2CCG - chains A and B; structure by X-ray diffraction, 2.30 A resolution.

# Chain A (and B)
Protein: Thymidylate kinase
Organism: Staphylococcus aureus
Notes: EC 2.7.4.9; chain B of this document is another copy of the same molecule, construct and numbering; everything in this record applies to it too
UniProt: P65248 (KTHY_STAAM); residue numbers follow UniProt; this construct covers 1-205
Amino-acid sequence (225 residues; row label = number of the first residue in the row; numbers below 1 keep their minus sign (Met-19 is residue -19)):
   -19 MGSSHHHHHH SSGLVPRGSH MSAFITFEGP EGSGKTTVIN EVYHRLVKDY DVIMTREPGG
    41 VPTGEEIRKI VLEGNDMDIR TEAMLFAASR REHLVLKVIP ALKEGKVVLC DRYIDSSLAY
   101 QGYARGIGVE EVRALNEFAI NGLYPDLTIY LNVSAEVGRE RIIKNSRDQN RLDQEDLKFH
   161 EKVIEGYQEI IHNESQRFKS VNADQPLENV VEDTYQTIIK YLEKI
Not modelled in the structure: -19 to 1, 205 (chain B: -19 to 0, 147-151)
Residues lining bound ligands: thymidine-5'-phosphate (TMP): Glu11, Lys15, Arg36, Glu37, Arg48, Phe66, Arg70, Asp91, Arg92, Tyr93, Ser96, Ser97, Tyr100, Gln101
UniProt features mapped onto this chain:
  - binding site (ATP): Gly9 to Thr16
From the paper describing this entry:
  - self-association interface (contacts with another copy of this molecule); pairs are residue here / residue on that copy: Asp58-Arg71 (hydrogen bond), Arg60-Asn121 (hydrogen bond)
  - binding site for thymidine-5'-phosphate: Glu11, Lys15, Arg36, Glu37, Arg48, Phe66, Arg70, Arg92, Ser97, Gln101
  - specificity-determining residues: Arg70, Tyr100
  - catalytic residues: Arg92 (citing earlier work)
  - contacts within the chain: Glu37-Arg70 (salt bridge), Arg70-Asn116
  - conformationally variable residues (domain motion, loop rearrangement): Thr43 to Val75

# Chain A / chain B interface
Contacting residue pairs (43):
  Thr43(A) with Met57(B)
  Glu46(A) with Ile50(B)
  Ile47(A) with Ile50(B)
  Ile50(A) with Thr43(B); Glu46(B); Ile47(B)
  Met57(A) with Thr43(B)
  Asp58(A) with Arg71(B), salt bridge; Glu72(B); Val75(B)
  Arg60(A) with Arg71(B); Phe118(B), hydrogen bond (side chain-backbone); Asn121(B), hydrogen bond
  Thr61(A) with Ala68(B); Arg71(B); Glu72(B), hydrogen bond
  Ala63(A) with Phe118(B), hydrophobic
  Met64(A) with Ala67(B); Ala68(B), hydrophobic; Arg71(B); Phe118(B), hydrophobic; Ala119(B), hydrophobic
  Leu65(A) with Ala68(B), hydrophobic
  Ala67(A) with Met64(B)
  Ala68(A) with Met64(B), hydrophobic
  Arg71(A) with Asp58(B), salt bridge; Arg60(B); Thr61(B); Met64(B)
  Glu72(A) with Asp58(B); Thr61(B), hydrogen bond
  Ile107(A) with Phe118(B), hydrophobic
  Glu111(A) with Phe118(B)
  Leu115(A) with Leu115(B), hydrophobic; Phe118(B), hydrophobic
  Phe118(A) with Arg60(B), hydrogen bond (backbone-side chain); Ala63(B), hydrophobic; Met64(B), hydrophobic; Ile107(B), hydrophobic; Glu111(B); Leu115(B), hydrophobic
  Ala119(A) with Met64(B), hydrophobic
  Asn121(A) with Arg60(B), hydrogen bond
Also at the interface, not in a pair above, chain A (23 interface residues in all): Val75, Val112
Also at the interface, not in a pair above, chain B (23 interface residues in all): Leu65, Glu117

# Summary
Chain A and chain B each contribute 23 residues to their interface, with 6 hydrogen bonds and 2 salt bridges.
Polar pairs include Asp58(A)-Arg71(B), Arg60(A)-Phe118(B) and Arg60(A)-Asn121(B). Bound to chain A:
thymidine-5'-phosphate. From the paper: the catalytic residue Arg92(A); a binding site for
thymidine-5'-phosphate at Glu11(A), Lys15(A) and Arg36(A) among others.
Chain A and chain B are both Thymidylate kinase (Staphylococcus aureus); the structure, Crystal structure of
His-tagged S. aureus thymidylate kinase complexed with thymidine monophosphate (TMP), was determined by X-ray
diffraction together with 2CCJ and 2CCK from the same study.
